Entry 7JOA (electron microscopy, 3.30 A resolution); this record covers chains A and J of the 11 polymer chains in the assembly.

== Chain A ==
Name: Histone H3.2
Organism: Homo sapiens
UniProt: Q71DI3 (H32_HUMAN); residues 0-135 here correspond to UniProt positions 1-136 (UniProt number = residue number + 1)
Sequence (136 residues; each row starts with the number of its first residue; numbering starts at 0):
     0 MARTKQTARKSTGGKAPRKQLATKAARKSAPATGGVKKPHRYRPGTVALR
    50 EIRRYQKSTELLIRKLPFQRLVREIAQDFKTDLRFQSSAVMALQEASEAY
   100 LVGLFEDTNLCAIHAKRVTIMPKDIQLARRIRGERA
Unresolved in the structure: 0-36, 135
UniProt features mapped onto this chain:
  - modified residue: Arg2 (Asymmetric dimethylarginine), Thr3 (Phosphothreonine), Lys4 (Allysine), Gln5 (5-glutamyl dopamine), Thr6 (Phosphothreonine), Arg8 (Citrulline), Lys9 (N6,N6,N6-trimethyllysine), Ser10 (ADP-ribosylserine), Thr11 (Phosphothreonine), Lys14 (N6-(2-hydroxyisobutyryl)lysine), Arg17 (Asymmetric dimethylarginine), Lys18 (N6-(2-hydroxyisobutyryl)lysine), Lys23 (N6-(2-hydroxyisobutyryl)lysine), Arg26 (Citrulline), Lys27 (N6,N6,N6-trimethyllysine), Ser28 (ADP-ribosylserine), Lys36 (N6,N6,N6-trimethyllysine), Lys37 (N6-methyllysine), Tyr41 (Phosphotyrosine), Lys56 (N6,N6,N6-trimethyllysine) and 8 more in UniProt
  - lipidation: Lys18 (N6-decanoyllysine), Cys110 (S-palmitoyl cysteine)

== Chain J ==
Molecule: 147-nt DNA strand
Organism: synthetic construct
Sequence (147 nucleotides; each row starts with the number of its first residue; numbers below 1 keep their minus sign (DA-73 is residue -73)):
   -73 ATCGAGAATCCCGGTGCCGAGGCCGCTCAATTGGTCGTAGACAGCTCTAG
   -23 CACCGCTTAAACGCACGTACGCGCTGTCCCCCGCGTTTTAACCGCCAAGG
    27 GGATTACTCCCTAGTCTCCAGGCACGTGTCAGATATATACATCCGAT
Unresolved in the structure: -73, 73

== How chain A and chain J interact ==
Contacting residue pairs - 18 pairs, chain A then chain J:
  His39(A) - DA-67(J)  sugar contact
  Arg40(A) - DG9(J)  sugar contact
  Arg40(A) - DC10(J)  sugar contact
  Tyr41(A) - DA-67(J)  phosphate contact
  Tyr41(A) - DA-66(J)  sugar contact
  Tyr41(A) - DG9(J)  sugar contact
  Tyr41(A) - DC10(J)  phosphate contact
  Gly44(A) - DC8(J)  phosphate contact
  Gly44(A) - DG9(J)  hydrogen bond to the phosphate
  Thr45(A) - DG9(J)  phosphate contact
  Val46(A) - DG9(J)  hydrogen bond to the phosphate
  Ala47(A) - DG9(J)  phosphate contact
  Arg49(A) - DA-66(J)  sugar contact
  Arg49(A) - DT-65(J)  phosphate contact
  Arg63(A) - DC18(J)  phosphate contact
  Lys64(A) - DC18(J)  hydrogen bond to the phosphate
  Leu65(A) - DC18(J)  phosphate contact
  Arg69(A) - DA17(J)  salt bridge to the phosphate
Interface residues without a listed pair, chain A (16 interface residues in all): Arg42, Pro43, Pro66, Arg83
Interface residues without a listed pair, chain J (10 interface residues in all): DG26, DG27

== Overview ==
16 residues of chain A face 10 of chain J across their interface; the contacts include 3 hydrogen bonds and 1
salt bridge. Polar contacts include Gly44(A)-DG9(J), Val46(A)-DG9(J) and Lys64(A)-DC18(J).
Chain A is Histone H3.2 (Homo sapiens) and chain J is a 147-nt DNA strand (synthetic construct); the
structure, 2:1 cGAS-nucleosome complex, was determined by electron microscopy (same publication as 7JO9).
